PDB entry 5WKP | X-ray diffraction, 3.15 A resolution | chains E and H of the 8 polymer chains in the assembly

Chain E:
Name: Cysteine desulfurase, mitochondrial
Organism: Homo sapiens
Notes: EC 2.8.1.7
UniProtKB: Q9Y697 (NFS1_HUMAN); residues 56-457 here = UniProt positions 56-457
Chain sequence (406 residues; numbered 52 to 457; the number before each row is that of its first residue):
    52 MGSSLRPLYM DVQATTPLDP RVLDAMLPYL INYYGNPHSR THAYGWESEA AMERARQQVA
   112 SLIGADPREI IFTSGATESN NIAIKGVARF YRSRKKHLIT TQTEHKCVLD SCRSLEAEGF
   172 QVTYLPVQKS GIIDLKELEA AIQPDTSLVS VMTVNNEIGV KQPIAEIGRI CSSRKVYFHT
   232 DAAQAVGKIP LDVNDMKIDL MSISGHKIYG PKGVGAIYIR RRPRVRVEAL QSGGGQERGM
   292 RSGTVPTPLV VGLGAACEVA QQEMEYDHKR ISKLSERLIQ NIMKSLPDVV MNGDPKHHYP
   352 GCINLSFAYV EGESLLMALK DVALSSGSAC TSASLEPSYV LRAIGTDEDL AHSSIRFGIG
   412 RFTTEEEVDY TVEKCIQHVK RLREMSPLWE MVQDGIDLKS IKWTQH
Unresolved in the structure: 52-53, 380-384, 457
Sequence notes: initiating methionine (52); expression tag (53-55)
Swiss-Prot annotation at these positions:
  - active site: Cys381 (Cysteine persulfide intermediate)
  - binding site (pyridoxal 5'-phosphate): Ala127, Thr128, Gln235, Ser255, His257, Thr295
  - binding site ([2Fe-2S] cluster): Cys381
  - binding site (Zn(2+)): Cys381
  - modified residue: Lys258 (N6-(pyridoxal phosphate)lysine), Cys381 (Cysteine persulfide)
Glycans and other covalent adducts: pyridoxal phosphate (PLP) linked to Lys258
Small-molecule neighbours: pyridoxal phosphate (PLP): Ser125, Gly126, Ala127, Thr128, Asn131, His156, Cys158, Met203, Asn207, Asp232, Ala234, Gln235, Ser255, His257
From the paper describing this entry:
  - binding site for pyridoxal phosphate: Lys258
  - disease-associated variants - R72Q (citing earlier work)
  - catalytic residues: Cys381 (citing earlier work)

Chain H:
Name: Iron-sulfur cluster assembly enzyme ISCU, mitochondrial
Organism: Homo sapiens
UniProtKB: Q9H1K1 (ISCU_HUMAN), isoform Q9H1K1-2; residue numbers follow UniProt; this construct covers 1-142
Chain sequence (150 residues; numbered 1 to 150; the number before each row is that of its first residue):
     1 MVLIDMSVDL STQVVDHYEN PRNVGSLDKT SKNVGTGLVG APACGDVMKL QIQVDEKGKI
    61 VDARFKTFGC GSAIASSSLA TEWVKGKTVE EALTIKNTDI AKELCLPPVK LHCSILAEDA
   121 IKAALADYKL KQEPKKGEAE KKLEHHHHHH
Unresolved in the structure: 1-9, 136-150
Sequence notes: engineered mutation Ile115 (Met in Q9H1K1); expression tag (143-150)

Chain E / chain H interface:
Contacting residue pairs (46):
  Tyr360(E) with Phe68(H)
  Val361(E) with Phe68(H)
  Glu362(E) with Gly45(H); Phe68(H); Gly69(H); Cys70(H)
  Glu364(E) with Cys70(H)
  Ser365(E) with Tyr18(H), hydrogen bond (backbone-side chain); Gly69(H)
  Met368(E) with Leu10(H), hydrophobic; Tyr18(H), hydrophobic; Gly71(H)
  Ala369(E) with Tyr18(H), hydrogen bond (backbone-side chain)
  Leu386(E) with Val109(H), hydrophobic
  Glu399(E) with Ala43(H)
  Asp400(E) with Pro42(H)
  His403(E) with Pro42(H); Ala43(H), hydrogen bond (side chain-backbone); Gly45(H)
  Ser404(E) with Phe68(H)
  His429(E) with Glu19(H)
  Arg432(E) with Glu19(H)
  Leu433(E) with Tyr18(H), hydrophobic
  Glu435(E) with Lys66(H)
  Met436(E) with Val24(H), hydrophobic; Lys66(H); Thr67(H), hydrogen bond (backbone-backbone); Ile74(H), hydrophobic
  Ser437(E) with Lys66(H)
  Pro438(E) with Val47(H); Lys66(H); Thr67(H); Phe68(H)
  Leu439(E) with Pro42(H), hydrophobic; Phe68(H), hydrophobic
  Glu441(E) with Ser26(H), hydrogen bond; Lys49(H), salt bridge; Lys66(H), salt bridge
  Lys453(E) with Leu38(H)
  Trp454(E) with Leu38(H), hydrophobic; Gly40(H); Ala41(H), hydrophobic; Pro42(H); Val47(H), hydrophobic
  Thr455(E) with Gly40(H), hydrogen bond (backbone-backbone)
  Gln456(E) with Cys44(H), hydrogen bond
Interface residues without a listed pair, chain E (26 interface residues in all): Leu366
Interface residues without a listed pair, chain H (25 interface residues in all): Pro21, Val39, Phe65

Summary:
26 residues of chain E face 25 of chain H across their interface, with 7 hydrogen bonds and 2 salt bridges.
Among the polar pairs are Glu441(E)-Lys49(H), Glu441(E)-Lys66(H) and Ser365(E)-Tyr18(H). Pyridoxal phosphate
is covalently linked to Lys258(E). The paper reports the catalytic residue Cys381(E); a binding site for
pyridoxal phosphate at Lys258(E).
Chain E is Cysteine desulfurase, mitochondrial and chain H is Iron-sulfur cluster assembly enzyme ISCU,
mitochondrial, both from Homo sapiens; the structure, Crystal Structure of the Human mitochondrial Cysteine
Desulfurase in complex with ISD11 and Iron-Sulfur Cluster Scaffold ..., was determined by X-ray diffraction
together with 5WLW and 5WGB from the same study.
